6CZQ - chains B and R; structure by X-ray diffraction, 2.20 A resolution.

Chain B:
Molecule: Small conductance calcium-activated potassium channel protein 2
Organism: Rattus norvegicus
UniProt: P70604 (KCNN2_RAT); residues 395-487 here = UniProt positions 395-487
Amino-acid sequence (95 residues; row label = number of the first residue in the row):
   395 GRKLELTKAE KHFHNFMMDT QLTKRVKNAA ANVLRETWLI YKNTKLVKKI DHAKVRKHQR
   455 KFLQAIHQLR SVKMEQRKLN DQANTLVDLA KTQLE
Construct notes: engineered mutation Gly395 (Ala in P70604), Phe407 (Val in P70604); expression tag (488-489)

Chain R:
Molecule: Calmodulin-1
Organism: Rattus norvegicus
UniProt: P0DP29 (CALM1_RAT); residues 4-147 here correspond to UniProt positions 5-148 (UniProt number = residue number + 1)
Amino-acid sequence (146 residues; numbered 2 to 147; the number before each row is that of its first residue):
     2 AALTEEQIAE FKEAFSLFDK DGDGTITTKE LGTVMRSLGQ NPTEAELQDM INEVDADGNG
    62 TIDFPEFLTM MARKMKDTDS EEEIREAFRV FDKDGNGYIS AAELRHVMTN LGEKLTDEEV
   122 DEMIREADID GDGQVNYEEF VQMMTA
Construct notes: expression tag (2-3)
Curated features (UniProtKB/Swiss-Prot):
  - binding site (Ca(2+)): Asp20, Asp22, Asp24, Thr26, Glu31, Asp56, Asp58, Asn60, Thr62, Glu67, Asp93, Asp95, Asn97, Tyr99, Glu104, Asp129, Asp131, Asp133, Gln135, Glu140
  - modified residue: Lys21 (N6-acetyllysine), Thr44 (Phosphothreonine), Ser81 (Phosphoserine), Lys94 (N6-acetyllysine), Tyr99 (Phosphotyrosine), Ser101 (Phosphoserine), Thr110 (Phosphothreonine), Lys115 (N6,N6,N6-trimethyllysine), Tyr138 (Phosphotyrosine)
  - cross-link: Lys21 (Glycyl lysine isopeptide (Lys-Gly) (interchain with G-Cter in SUMO2))

How chain B and chain R interact:
Contacting residue pairs (58):
  Arg396(B) - Asp78(R)  salt bridge
  Leu398(B) - Ser81(R)  hydrogen bond (backbone-side chain)
  Leu398(B) - Met145(R)
  Leu398(B) - Thr146(R)
  Glu399(B) - Asp78(R)
  Glu399(B) - Thr79(R)
  Glu399(B) - Asp80(R)
  Leu400(B) - Asp78(R)
  Leu400(B) - Thr79(R)  hydrogen bond (backbone-backbone)
  Leu400(B) - Ser81(R)
  Thr401(B) - Lys75(R)
  Thr401(B) - Lys77(R)
  Thr401(B) - Asp78(R)  hydrogen bond (backbone-side chain)
  Lys402(B) - Lys77(R)  hydrogen bond (backbone-backbone)
  Lys402(B) - Thr79(R)
  Glu404(B) - Lys75(R)  salt bridge
  Asn409(B) - Glu54(R)
  Phe410(B) - Asp50(R)
  Phe410(B) - Glu54(R)
  Met412(B) - Asn53(R)
  Met412(B) - Glu54(R)
  Asp413(B) - Asp50(R)
  Glu469(B) - Glu47(R)
  Lys472(B) - Glu47(R)  salt bridge
  Leu473(B) - Glu47(R)
  Leu473(B) - Asp50(R)
  Gln476(B) - Met36(R)
  Gln476(B) - Gln41(R)
  Gln476(B) - Pro43(R)
  Gln476(B) - Glu47(R)
  Gln476(B) - Met51(R)
  Ala477(B) - Met51(R)
  Ala477(B) - Lys75(R)
  Asn478(B) - Lys75(R)
  Thr479(B) - Leu39(R)
  Thr479(B) - Gln41(R)  hydrogen bond
  Leu480(B) - Phe19(R)  hydrophobic
  Leu480(B) - Leu32(R)  hydrophobic
  Leu480(B) - Met36(R)  hydrophobic
  Leu480(B) - Met51(R)  hydrophobic
  Val481(B) - Met71(R)  hydrophobic
  Val481(B) - Met72(R)  hydrophobic
  Val481(B) - Lys75(R)
  Leu483(B) - Leu18(R)  hydrophobic
  Leu483(B) - Phe19(R)  hydrophobic
  Ala484(B) - Phe12(R)
  Ala484(B) - Ala15(R)
  Ala484(B) - Phe68(R)  hydrophobic
  Ala484(B) - Met72(R)  hydrophobic
  Lys485(B) - Lys75(R)  hydrogen bond (side chain-backbone)
  Lys485(B) - Met76(R)  hydrogen bond (side chain-backbone)
  Lys485(B) - Lys77(R)
  Lys485(B) - Asp78(R)  salt bridge
  Gln487(B) - Glu11(R)
  Gln487(B) - Glu14(R)
  Gln487(B) - Ala15(R)
  Gln487(B) - Leu18(R)
  Leu488(B) - Glu11(R)
Other interface residues (no listed pair), chain B (26 interface residues in all): Asn474
Other interface residues (no listed pair), chain R (31 interface residues in all): Gln8, Val35, Ile85

Summary:
26 residues of chain B face 31 of chain R across their interface; the contacts include 7 hydrogen bonds and 4
salt bridges. Polar contacts include Arg396(B)-Asp78(R), Glu404(B)-Lys75(R) and Lys472(B)-Glu47(R). Curated
annotation (UniProt) lists 20 Ca2+-binding residues on chain R.
Here chain B is Small conductance calcium-activated potassium channel protein 2 and chain R is Calmodulin-1,
both from Rattus norvegicus. Entry 6CZQ (A V-to-F substitution in SK2 channels causes Ca2+ hypersensitivity
and improves locomotion in a C. elegans ...) was determined by X-ray diffraction together with 6ALE from the
same study.
